Entry 2OMI (X-ray diffraction, 2.24 A resolution); this record covers chains H and J of the 12 polymer chains in the assembly.

Chain H (and J):
Molecule: Insulin B chain
From: Homo sapiens
Notes: chain J of this document is another copy of the same molecule, construct and numbering; everything in this record applies to it too
Reference sequence: P01308 (INS_HUMAN); residues 1-30 here correspond to UniProt positions 25-54 (UniProt number = residue number + 24)
Amino-acid sequence (30 residues; row label = number of the first residue in the row):
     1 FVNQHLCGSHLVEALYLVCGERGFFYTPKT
Disordered / not traced: 29-30
Metal / ion sites: Zn2+: His10 (together with chloride ion) (shared with His10(J) of chain J; 1 residue of chain L)
Residues lining bound ligands: resorcinol (RCO): Cys7, His10, Leu11, Ala14

Chain H / chain J interface:
Contacting residue pairs (7):
  Asn3(H) - Phe1(J)
  Asn3(H) - Asn3(J)  hydrogen bond
  Cys7(H) - Phe1(J)  hydrophobic
  Cys7(H) - Leu6(J)  hydrophobic
  His10(H) - Leu6(J)
  His10(H) - Ser9(J)
  His10(H) - His10(J)  hydrogen bond
Also at the interface, not in a pair above, chain H (4 interface residues in all): Gln4
Also at the interface, not in a pair above, chain J (6 interface residues in all): Val2

Summary:
4 residues of chain H face 6 of chain J across their interface; the contacts include 2 hydrogen bonds. Polar
pairs include Asn3(H)-Asn3(J) and His10(H)-His10(J). Ligands of chain H: resorcinol.
Both chains are Insulin B chain (Homo sapiens). Entry 2OMI (Structure of human insulin cocrystallized with
protamine) was determined by X-ray diffraction (same publication as 2OMG and 2OMH).
